9J1I - chains A and B; structure by X-ray diffraction, 2.11 A resolution.

Chain A (and B):
Molecule: Verruculogen synthase
Source organism: Aspergillus fumigatus Af293
Notes: EC 1.14.11.38; chain B of this document is another copy of the same molecule, construct and numbering; everything in this record applies to it too
UniProtKB: Q4WAW9 (FTMF_ASPFU); residues 1-291 here = UniProt positions 1-291
Amino-acid sequence (312 residues; row label = number of the first residue in the row):
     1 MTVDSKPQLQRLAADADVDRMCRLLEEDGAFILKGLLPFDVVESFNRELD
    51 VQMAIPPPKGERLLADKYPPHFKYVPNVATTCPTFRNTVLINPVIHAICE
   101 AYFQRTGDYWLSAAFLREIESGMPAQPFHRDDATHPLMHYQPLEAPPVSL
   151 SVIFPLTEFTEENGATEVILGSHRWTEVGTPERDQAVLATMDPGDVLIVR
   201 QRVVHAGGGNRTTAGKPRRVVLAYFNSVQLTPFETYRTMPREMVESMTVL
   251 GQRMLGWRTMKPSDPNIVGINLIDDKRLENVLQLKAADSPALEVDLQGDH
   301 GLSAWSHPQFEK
Disordered / not traced: 1-5, 290-312 (chain B: 1-5, 291-312)
Sequence notes: expression tag (292-312)
Modified positions: Tyr-224 (3,5-difluoro-L-tyrosine; F2Y)
Curated features (UniProtKB/Swiss-Prot):
  - active site: Tyr-68
Bound ions: Fe2+: His-129, Asp-131, His-205; Co2+: Glu-182, Asp-184 (shared with His-139(B) of chain B)
What the authors report for this chain:
  - Fe2+ coordination: His-129, Asp-131, His-205

How chain A and chain B interact:
Contacting residue pairs - 112 pairs, chain A then chain B:
  Glu-61(A) / Arg-277(B)  salt bridge
  Glu-61(A) / Asn-280(B)
  Arg-62(A) / Asp-275(B)
  Arg-62(A) / Lys-276(B)
  Leu-63(A) / Val-268(B)  hydrophobic
  Leu-63(A) / Leu-272(B)  hydrophobic
  Leu-63(A) / Asp-275(B)  hydrogen bond (backbone-backbone)
  Leu-63(A) / Lys-276(B)
  Leu-63(A) / Arg-277(B)
  Leu-64(A) / Val-268(B)  hydrophobic
  Leu-64(A) / Asp-275(B)  hydrogen bond (backbone-side chain)
  Ala-65(A) / Asp-275(B)  hydrogen bond (backbone-side chain)
  Lys-67(A) / Ile-267(B)  hydrogen bond (side chain-backbone)
  Tyr-74(A) / Asp-275(B)
  Pro-76(A) / Asp-274(B)
  Pro-76(A) / Asp-275(B)
  Asn-77(A) / Ile-273(B)
  Asn-77(A) / Asp-274(B)  hydrogen bond (side chain-backbone)
  Trp-110(A) / Thr-231(B)
  Ala-133(A) / Pro-265(B)
  Ala-133(A) / Asn-266(B)  hydrogen bond (backbone-backbone)
  Thr-134(A) / Asn-266(B)  hydrogen bond (backbone-side chain)
  His-135(A) / Gln-229(B)
  His-135(A) / Ile-270(B)
  Pro-136(A) / Gln-229(B)
  Pro-136(A) / Ser-263(B)
  Leu-137(A) / Leu-137(B)  hydrophobic
  Leu-137(A) / Gln-141(B)
  Leu-137(A) / Gln-229(B)  hydrogen bond (backbone-side chain)
  Leu-137(A) / Leu-230(B)  hydrophobic
  Tyr-140(A) / Gln-141(B)
  Tyr-140(A) / Pro-142(B)
  Tyr-140(A) / Ala-145(B)  hydrophobic
  Tyr-140(A) / Pro-146(B)
  Gln-141(A) / Leu-137(B)
  Gln-141(A) / Gln-141(B)
  Pro-142(A) / Tyr-140(B)
  Ala-145(A) / Tyr-140(B)  hydrophobic
  Pro-146(A) / Tyr-140(B)
  Val-228(A) / Thr-231(B)  hydrogen bond (backbone-side chain)
  Gln-229(A) / His-135(B)
  Gln-229(A) / Pro-136(B)
  Gln-229(A) / Leu-137(B)  hydrogen bond (side chain-backbone)
  Gln-229(A) / Gln-229(B)
  Gln-229(A) / Leu-230(B)
  Gln-229(A) / Thr-231(B)  hydrogen bond (backbone-backbone)
  Leu-230(A) / Leu-137(B)  hydrophobic
  Leu-230(A) / Gln-229(B)
  Leu-230(A) / Thr-231(B)  hydrogen bond (backbone-side chain)
  Thr-231(A) / Trp-110(B)
  Thr-231(A) / Val-228(B)  hydrogen bond (side chain-backbone)
  Thr-231(A) / Gln-229(B)  hydrogen bond (backbone-backbone)
  Thr-231(A) / Leu-230(B)  hydrogen bond (side chain-backbone)
  Thr-231(A) / Thr-231(B)  hydrogen bond (side chain-backbone)
  Thr-231(A) / Ile-270(B)
  Pro-232(A) / Ile-270(B)
  Pro-232(A) / Asn-271(B)
  Phe-233(A) / Val-268(B)  hydrophobic
  Phe-233(A) / Gly-269(B)
  Phe-233(A) / Ile-270(B)
  Phe-233(A) / Asn-271(B)  hydrogen bond (backbone-backbone)
  Phe-233(A) / Leu-272(B)  hydrogen bond (backbone-backbone)
  Glu-234(A) / Leu-272(B)
  Thr-235(A) / Asn-271(B)
  Thr-235(A) / Leu-272(B)  hydrogen bond (backbone-backbone)
  Thr-235(A) / Ile-273(B)
  Arg-237(A) / Arg-237(B)
  Arg-237(A) / Gly-256(B)  hydrogen bond (side chain-backbone)
  Arg-237(A) / Trp-257(B)
  Arg-237(A) / Leu-278(B)
  Thr-238(A) / Ile-273(B)
  Thr-238(A) / Leu-282(B)
  Gly-256(A) / Arg-237(B)  hydrogen bond (backbone-side chain)
  Trp-257(A) / Arg-237(B)
  Ser-263(A) / Pro-136(B)
  Pro-265(A) / Ala-133(B)
  Asn-266(A) / Ala-133(B)  hydrogen bond (backbone-backbone)
  Asn-266(A) / Thr-134(B)  hydrogen bond (side chain-backbone)
  Ile-267(A) / Lys-67(B)
  Val-268(A) / Leu-63(B)  hydrophobic
  Val-268(A) / Leu-64(B)  hydrophobic
  Val-268(A) / Phe-233(B)  hydrophobic
  Gly-269(A) / Phe-233(B)
  Ile-270(A) / His-135(B)
  Ile-270(A) / Thr-231(B)
  Ile-270(A) / Pro-232(B)
  Ile-270(A) / Phe-233(B)  hydrophobic
  Asn-271(A) / Pro-232(B)
  Asn-271(A) / Phe-233(B)  hydrogen bond (backbone-backbone)
  Asn-271(A) / Thr-235(B)
  Leu-272(A) / Leu-63(B)  hydrophobic
  Leu-272(A) / Phe-233(B)  hydrogen bond (backbone-backbone)
  Leu-272(A) / Glu-234(B)
  Leu-272(A) / Thr-235(B)  hydrogen bond (backbone-backbone)
  Ile-273(A) / Asn-77(B)
  Ile-273(A) / Thr-235(B)
  Asp-274(A) / Pro-76(B)
  Asp-274(A) / Asn-77(B)  hydrogen bond (backbone-side chain)
  Asp-275(A) / Arg-62(B)
  Asp-275(A) / Leu-63(B)  hydrogen bond (backbone-backbone)
  Asp-275(A) / Leu-64(B)  hydrogen bond (side chain-backbone)
  Asp-275(A) / Ala-65(B)  hydrogen bond (side chain-backbone)
  Asp-275(A) / Tyr-74(B)
  Asp-275(A) / Pro-76(B)
  Lys-276(A) / Glu-61(B)
  Lys-276(A) / Leu-63(B)
  Arg-277(A) / Glu-61(B)  salt bridge
  Arg-277(A) / Leu-63(B)
  Leu-278(A) / Arg-237(B)
  Leu-278(A) / Thr-238(B)
  Asn-280(A) / Glu-61(B)
  Leu-282(A) / Thr-238(B)
Other interface residues (no listed pair), chain A (55 interface residues in all): Tyr-68, Thr-80, Val-148, Thr-259, Pro-262, Val-281
Other interface residues (no listed pair), chain B (54 interface residues in all): Thr-80, Val-148, Thr-259, Pro-262, Val-281

Summary:
55 residues of chain A face 54 of chain B across their interface, with 30 hydrogen bonds and 2 salt bridges.
Polar contacts include Glu-61(A)/Arg-277(B), Leu-64(A)/Asp-275(B) and Ala-65(A)/Asp-275(B). The Fe2+ site is
built by His-129(A), Asp-131(A) and His-205(A). UniProt lists active-site residue Tyr-68(A) on chain A. The
paper reports Fe2+ coordination by His-129(A), Asp-131(A) and His-205(A).
Chain A and chain B are both Verruculogen synthase (Aspergillus fumigatus Af293); the structure, Apo structure
of the F2Y224-FtmOx1 mutant with metal Iron, was determined by X-ray diffraction together with 9J1H from the
same study.
